4PG9 - chains A and B of the 3 polymer chains in the assembly; structure by X-ray diffraction, 2.40 A resolution.

[Chain A]
Protein: H-2 class I histocompatibility antigen, K-B alpha chain
Source organism: Mus musculus
Notes: fragment: heavy chain
UniProt: P01901 (HA1B_MOUSE); residues 1-278 here correspond to UniProt positions 22-299 (UniProt number = residue number + 21)
Sequence (304 residues; row label = number of the first residue in the row; numbers below 1 keep their minus sign (Met-25 is residue -25)):
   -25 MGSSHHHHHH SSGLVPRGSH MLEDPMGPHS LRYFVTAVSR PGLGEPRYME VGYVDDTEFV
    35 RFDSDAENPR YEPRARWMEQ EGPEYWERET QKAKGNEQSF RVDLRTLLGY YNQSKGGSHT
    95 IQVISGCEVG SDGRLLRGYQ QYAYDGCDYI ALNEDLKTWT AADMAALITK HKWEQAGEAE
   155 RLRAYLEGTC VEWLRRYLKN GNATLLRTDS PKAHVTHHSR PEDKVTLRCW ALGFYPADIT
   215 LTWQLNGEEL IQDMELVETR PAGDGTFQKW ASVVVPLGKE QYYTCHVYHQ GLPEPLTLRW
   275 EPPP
Unresolved in the structure: -25 to 0, 277-278
Cystine bridges: Cys101-Cys164, Cys203-Cys259
Sequence notes: initiating methionine (-25); expression tag (-24 to 0)
UniProt features mapped onto this chain:
  - region: Glu275 to Pro278 (Connecting peptide)
  - glycosylation (N-linked (GlcNAc...) asparagine): Asn86, Asn176
What the authors report for this chain:
  - contacts within the chain: Gln114-Tyr116 (water-mediated contact)
  - binding site for Sendai virus nucleoprotein: Gln114, Tyr116, Tyr123

[Chain B]
Protein: Beta-2-microglobulin
Source organism: Mus musculus
UniProt: P01887 (B2MG_MOUSE); residues 1-99 here correspond to UniProt positions 21-119 (UniProt number = residue number + 20)
Sequence (100 residues; each row starts with the number of its first residue; numbering starts at 0):
     0 MIQKTPQIQV YSRHPPENGK PNILNCYVTQ FHPPHIEIQM LKNGKKIPKV EMSDMSFSKD
    60 WSFYILAHTE FTPTETDTYA CRVKHDSMAE PKTVYWDRDM
Unresolved in the structure: 0
Cystine bridges: Cys25-Cys80
Sequence notes: initiating methionine (0); variant Asp85 (Ala105 in P01887)

[Chain A / chain B interface]
Residue-residue contacts - 57 pairs, chain A then chain B:
  Phe8(A) - Phe56(B)
  Val9(A) - Phe56(B)
  Thr10(A) - Phe56(B)
  Thr10(A) - Phe62(B)
  Val12(A) - Pro33(B)  hydrophobic
  Val25(A) - Met54(B)
  Tyr27(A) - Asp53(B)
  Tyr27(A) - Met54(B)  hydrogen bond (side chain-backbone)
  Tyr27(A) - Ser55(B)
  Glu32(A) - Ser52(B)
  Glu32(A) - Asp53(B)  hydrogen bond (side chain-backbone)
  Arg35(A) - Met51(B)  hydrogen bond (side chain-backbone)
  Arg48(A) - Met51(B)  hydrogen bond (side chain-backbone)
  Arg48(A) - Ser52(B)
  Thr94(A) - Pro33(B)
  Gln96(A) - His31(B)  hydrogen bond
  Gln96(A) - Phe56(B)
  Gln96(A) - Trp60(B)  hydrogen bond (side chain-backbone)
  Gln96(A) - Phe62(B)
  Val97(A) - Phe56(B)
  Ile98(A) - Trp60(B)  hydrophobic
  Gln115(A) - Trp60(B)
  Tyr116(A) - Trp60(B)
  Ala117(A) - Trp60(B)
  Asp119(A) - His31(B)
  Gly120(A) - Ile1(B)
  Gly120(A) - His31(B)  hydrogen bond (backbone-side chain)
  Gly120(A) - Asp59(B)
  Gly120(A) - Trp60(B)
  Cys121(A) - Ile1(B)  hydrophobic
  Asp122(A) - Trp60(B)  hydrogen bond
  Thr190(A) - Met99(B)  hydrogen bond (side chain-backbone)
  His192(A) - Asp98(B)  hydrogen bond (side chain-backbone)
  His192(A) - Met99(B)  hydrogen bond (side chain-backbone)
  Arg202(A) - Met99(B)  hydrogen bond (side chain-backbone)
  Trp204(A) - Met99(B)  hydrogen bond (side chain-backbone)
  Leu206(A) - Pro14(B)
  Gly207(A) - Arg12(B)
  Val231(A) - Gln8(B)
  Glu232(A) - Gln29(B)  hydrogen bond
  Glu232(A) - Tyr63(B)  hydrogen bond
  Arg234(A) - Gln8(B)  hydrogen bond
  Arg234(A) - Tyr10(B)
  Arg234(A) - Tyr26(B)
  Pro235(A) - Tyr10(B)  hydrogen bond (backbone-side chain)
  Pro235(A) - Tyr26(B)
  Pro235(A) - Leu65(B)  hydrophobic
  Ala236(A) - Arg12(B)
  Ala236(A) - Ile22(B)
  Ala236(A) - Asn24(B)  hydrogen bond (backbone-side chain)
  Gly237(A) - Asn24(B)  hydrogen bond (backbone-side chain)
  Gly237(A) - His67(B)
  Asp238(A) - Arg12(B)  salt bridge
  Asp238(A) - Ile22(B)
  Thr240(A) - Arg12(B)  hydrogen bond
  Gln242(A) - Tyr10(B)
  Gln242(A) - Ser11(B)  hydrogen bond (side chain-backbone)
Other interface residues (no listed pair), chain A (38 interface residues in all): Met23, Asp30, His188

[Overview]
The interface between chain A and chain B involves 38 residues on one side and 26 on the other, with 21
hydrogen bonds and 1 salt bridge. Polar pairs include Asp238(A)-Arg12(B), Tyr27(A)-Met54(B) and
Glu32(A)-Asp53(B). From the paper: a binding site for Sendai virus nucleoprotein at Gln114(A), Tyr116(A) and
Tyr123(A); contacts within the chain involving Gln114(A) and Tyr116(A).
Here chain A is H-2 class I histocompatibility antigen, K-B alpha chain and chain B is Beta-2-microglobulin,
both from Mus musculus. Entry 4PG9 (MHC Class I in complex with Sendai virus nucleoprotein peptide FAPGNYPAL)
was determined by X-ray diffraction, deposited together with 4PGB, 4PGC, 4PGD and 4PGE.
